PDB entry 5Z4P | X-ray diffraction, 2.50 A resolution | chains C and D of the 6 polymer chains in the assembly

== Chain C ==
Name: Tubulin alpha-1B chain
Organism: Bos taurus
UniProt: P81947 (TBA1B_BOVIN); residue numbers follow UniProt; this construct covers 1-440
Sequence (440 residues; each row starts with the number of its first residue):
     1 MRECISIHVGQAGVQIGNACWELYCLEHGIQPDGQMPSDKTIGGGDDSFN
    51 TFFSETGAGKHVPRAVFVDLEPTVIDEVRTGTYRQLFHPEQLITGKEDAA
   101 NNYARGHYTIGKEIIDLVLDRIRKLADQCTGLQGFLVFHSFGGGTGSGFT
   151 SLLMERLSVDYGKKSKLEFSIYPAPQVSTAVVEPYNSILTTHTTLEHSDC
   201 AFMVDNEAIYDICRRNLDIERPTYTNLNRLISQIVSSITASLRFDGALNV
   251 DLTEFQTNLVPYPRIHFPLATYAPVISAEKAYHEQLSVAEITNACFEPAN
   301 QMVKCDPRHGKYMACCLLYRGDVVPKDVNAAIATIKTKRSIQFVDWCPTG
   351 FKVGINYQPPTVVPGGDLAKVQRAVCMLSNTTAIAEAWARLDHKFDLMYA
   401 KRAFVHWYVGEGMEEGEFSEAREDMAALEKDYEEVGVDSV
Bound ions: Mg2+: E71 (together with GTP)
Residues lining bound ligands: GTP (guanosine-5'-triphosphate): V9, G10, Q11, A12, Q15, I16, D69, E71, D98, A99, A100, N101, S140, G142, G143, G144, T145, G146, I171, P173, V177, S178, T179, E183, N206, Y224, L227, N228, I231

== Chain D ==
Name: Tubulin beta-2B chain
Organism: Bos taurus
UniProt: Q6B856 (TBB2B_BOVIN); the author numbering skips numbers that UniProt does not, so the offset changes along the chain: 1-42 = UniProt 1-42; 45-360 = UniProt 43-358; 369-441 = UniProt 359-431
Sequence (431 residues; numbered 1 to 441; 10 numbers in that range are skipped by the numbering (no residue carries them; nothing is unmodelled there); the number before each row is that of its first residue):
     1 MREIVHIQAGQCGNQIGAKFWEVISDEHGIDPTGSYHGDSDL
    45 QLERINVYYNEATGNKYVPRAILVDLEPGTMDSVRSGPFGQIFRPDNFVF
    95 GQSGAGNNWAKGHYTEGAELVDSVLDVVRKESESCDCLQGFQLTHSLGGG
   145 TGSGMGTLLISKIREEYPDRIMNTFSVMPSPKVSDTVVEPYNATLSVHQL
   195 VENTDETYCIDNEALYDICFRTLKLTTPTYGDLNHLVSATMSGVTTCLRF
   245 PGQLNADLRKLAVNMVPFPRLHFFMPGFAPLTSRGSQQYRALTVPELTQQ
   295 MFDSKNMMAACDPRHGRYLTVAAIFRGRMSMKEVDEQMLNVQNKNSSYFV
   345 EWIPNNVKTAVCDIPP
   369 RGLKMSATFIGNSTAIQELFKRISEQFTAMFRRKAFLHWYTGEGMDEMEF
   419 TEAESNMNDLVSEYQQYQDATAD
Unresolved in the structure: 276-285
Residues lining bound ligands: GDP (guanosine-5'-diphosphate): G10, Q11, C12, Q15, I16, E71, A99, N101, S140, G142, G143, G144, T145, G146, P173, V177, D179, E183, N206, L209, Y224, L227, N228
Swiss-Prot annotation at these positions:
  - motif: M1 to I4 (MREI motif)
  - binding site (GTP): Q11, E71, S140, G144, T145, G146, N206, N228
  - binding site (Mg(2+)): E71
  - modified residue: S40 (Phosphoserine), T57 (Phosphothreonine), K60 (N6-acetyllysine), S174 (Phosphoserine), T287 (Phosphothreonine), T292 (Phosphothreonine), R320 (Omega-N-methylarginine)
  - cross-link (Glycyl lysine isopeptide (Lys-Gly)): K60 (interchain with G-Cter in ubiquitin), K326 (interchain with G-Cter in ubiquitin)

== Chain C / chain D interface ==
Pairs across the interface (55; chain C residue first):
  E71(C) - N249(D)
  P72(C) - M1(D)  hydrophobic
  T73(C) - M1(D)
  T73(C) - N249(D)  hydrogen bond
  K96(C) - M1(D)
  K96(C) - D130(D)  hydrogen bond (side chain-backbone)
  E97(C) - R2(D)  salt bridge
  E97(C) - R253(D)  salt bridge
  D98(C) - K254(D)  salt bridge
  A100(C) - R253(D)
  A100(C) - K254(D)
  A100(C) - V257(D)
  N101(C) - K254(D)
  N101(C) - N258(D)
  R105(C) - R253(D)
  P175(C) - N349(D)
  S178(C) - K352(D)  hydrogen bond (backbone-side chain)
  T179(C) - N258(D)  hydrogen bond (backbone-side chain)
  A180(C) - N258(D)
  A180(C) - K352(D)
  V181(C) - N258(D)
  V181(C) - N349(D)
  V181(C) - K352(D)
  E220(C) - K326(D)
  R221(C) - M325(D)
  R221(C) - D329(D)  salt bridge
  Y224(C) - Q247(D)
  K394(C) - P348(D)
  K394(C) - N349(D)  hydrogen bond
  L397(C) - E345(D)
  L397(C) - W346(D)
  L397(C) - P348(D)  hydrophobic
  L397(C) - A440(D)  hydrophobic
  M398(C) - W346(D)  hydrogen bond (backbone-backbone)
  M398(C) - P348(D)
  K401(C) - F262(D)
  K401(C) - W346(D)
  K401(C) - A438(D)
  K401(C) - T439(D)  hydrogen bond (side chain-backbone)
  R402(C) - F262(D)
  A403(C) - P261(D)
  A403(C) - F262(D)  hydrophobic
  F404(C) - V257(D)
  F404(C) - N258(D)
  F404(C) - V260(D)
  F404(C) - P261(D)  hydrogen bond (backbone-backbone)
  F404(C) - T314(D)
  F404(C) - I347(D)  hydrophobic
  H406(C) - V260(D)  hydrogen bond (side chain-backbone)
  H406(C) - P261(D)  hydrogen bond (side chain-backbone)
  H406(C) - F262(D)
  H406(C) - P263(D)
  W407(C) - A256(D)
  W407(C) - V257(D)
  W407(C) - V260(D)  hydrogen bond (side chain-backbone)
Interface residues without a listed pair, chain C (28 interface residues in all): Q11, V182
Interface residues without a listed pair, chain D (33 interface residues in all): C131, I165, D251, M259, N350, Y435

== Summary ==
The interface between chain C and chain D involves 28 residues on one side and 33 on the other, with 11
hydrogen bonds and 4 salt bridges. Polar contacts include E97(C)-R2(D), E97(C)-R253(D) and D98(C)-K254(D).
Ligands of chain C: GTP. Ligands of chain D: GDP.
Here chain C is Tubulin alpha-1B chain and chain D is Tubulin beta-2B chain, both from Bos taurus. Entry 5Z4P
(Crystal structure of tubulin-stathmin-TTL-Compound TCA complex) was determined by X-ray diffraction.
